8X7W - chains A and C of the 6 polymer chains in the assembly; structure by electron microscopy, 3.36 A resolution.

[Chain A]
Molecule: Maltose/maltodextrin-binding periplasmic protein, NACHT, LRR and PYD domains-containing protein 5
Organism: Escherichia coli K-12
UniProtKB: chimeric construct of P0AEX9, P59047: residues -308 to 57 from P0AEX9 (MALE_ECOLI) positions 27-392 (UniProt number = residue number + 335); residues 58-1200 from P59047 positions 58-1200 (same numbers)
Chain sequence (1530 residues; numbered -329 to 1200; the number before each row is that of its first residue; numbers below 1 keep their minus sign (Met-329 is residue -329)):
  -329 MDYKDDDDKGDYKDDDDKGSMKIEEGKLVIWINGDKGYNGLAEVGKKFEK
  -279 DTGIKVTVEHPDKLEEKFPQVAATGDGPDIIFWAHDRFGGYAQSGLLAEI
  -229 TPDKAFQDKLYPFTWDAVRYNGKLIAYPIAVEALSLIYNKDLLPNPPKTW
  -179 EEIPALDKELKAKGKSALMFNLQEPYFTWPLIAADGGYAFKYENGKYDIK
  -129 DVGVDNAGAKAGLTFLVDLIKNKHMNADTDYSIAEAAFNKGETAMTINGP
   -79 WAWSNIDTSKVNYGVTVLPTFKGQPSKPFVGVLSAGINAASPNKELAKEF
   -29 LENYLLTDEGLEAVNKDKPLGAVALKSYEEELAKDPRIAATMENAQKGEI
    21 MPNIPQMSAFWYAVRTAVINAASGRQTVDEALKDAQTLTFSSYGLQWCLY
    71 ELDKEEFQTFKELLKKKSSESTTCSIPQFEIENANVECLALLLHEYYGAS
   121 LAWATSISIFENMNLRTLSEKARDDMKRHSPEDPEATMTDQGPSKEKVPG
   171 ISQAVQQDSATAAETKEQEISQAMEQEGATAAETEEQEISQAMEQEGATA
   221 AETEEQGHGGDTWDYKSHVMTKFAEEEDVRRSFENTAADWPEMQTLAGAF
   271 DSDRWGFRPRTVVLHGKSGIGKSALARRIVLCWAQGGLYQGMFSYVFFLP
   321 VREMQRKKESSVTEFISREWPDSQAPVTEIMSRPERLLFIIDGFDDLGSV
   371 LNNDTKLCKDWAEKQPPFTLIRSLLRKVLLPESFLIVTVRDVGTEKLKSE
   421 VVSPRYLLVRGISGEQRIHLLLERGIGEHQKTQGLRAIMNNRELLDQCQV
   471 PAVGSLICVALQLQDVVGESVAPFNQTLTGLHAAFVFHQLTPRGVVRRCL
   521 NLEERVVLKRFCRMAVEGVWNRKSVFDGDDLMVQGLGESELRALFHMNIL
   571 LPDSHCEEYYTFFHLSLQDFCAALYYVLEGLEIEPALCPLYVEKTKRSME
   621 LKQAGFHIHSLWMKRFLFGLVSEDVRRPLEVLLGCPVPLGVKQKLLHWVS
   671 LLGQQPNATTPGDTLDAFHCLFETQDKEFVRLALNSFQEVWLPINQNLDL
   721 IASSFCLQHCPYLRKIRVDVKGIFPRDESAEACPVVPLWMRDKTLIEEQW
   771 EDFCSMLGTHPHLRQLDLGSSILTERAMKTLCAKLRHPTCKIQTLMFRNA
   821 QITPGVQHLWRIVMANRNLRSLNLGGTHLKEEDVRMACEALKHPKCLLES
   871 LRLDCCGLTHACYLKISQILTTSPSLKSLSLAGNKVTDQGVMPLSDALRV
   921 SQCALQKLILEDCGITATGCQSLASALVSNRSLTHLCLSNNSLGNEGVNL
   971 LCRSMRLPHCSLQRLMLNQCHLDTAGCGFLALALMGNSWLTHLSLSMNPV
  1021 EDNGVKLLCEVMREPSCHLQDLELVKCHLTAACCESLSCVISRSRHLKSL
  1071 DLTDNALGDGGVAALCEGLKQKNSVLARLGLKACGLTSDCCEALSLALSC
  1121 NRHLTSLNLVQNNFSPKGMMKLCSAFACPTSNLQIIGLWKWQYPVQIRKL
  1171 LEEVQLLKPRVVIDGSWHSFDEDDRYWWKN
Not modelled in the structure: -329 to 57, 154-229, 251-260, 431-471, 485-493, 568-583, 599-613
Construct notes: initiating methionine (-329); expression tag (-328 to -309)
Swiss-Prot annotation at these positions:
  - binding site (ATP): Gly286 to Ser293

[Chain C]
Molecule: Ubiquitin-like protein SMT3, Transducin-like enhancer protein 6
Organism: Escherichia coli K-12
UniProtKB: chimeric construct of Q12306, Q9H808: residues 48-145 from Q12306 (SMT3_YEAST) positions 1-98 (UniProt number = residue number - 47); residues 146-572 from Q9H808 positions 146-572 (same numbers)
Chain sequence (536 residues; each row starts with the number of its first residue):
    37 MWSHPQFEKGTMSDSEVNQEAKPEVKPEVKPETHINLKVSDGSSEIFFKI
    87 KKTTPLRRLMEAFAKRQGKEMDSLRFLYDGIRIQADQTPEDLDMEDNDII
   137 EAHREQIGGLFWDKEPWFWHDTLTEQLWRIFAGVHDEKAKPRDRQQAPGL
   187 GQESKAPGSCDPGTDPCPEDASTPRPPEASSSPPEGSQDRNTSWGVVQEP
   237 PGRASRFLQSISWDPEDFEDAWKRPDALPGQSKRLAVPCKLEKMRILAHG
   287 ELVLATAISSFTRHVFTCGRRGIKVWSLTGQVAEDRFPESHLPIQTPGAF
   337 LRTCLLSSNSRSLLTGGYNLASVSVWDLAAPSLHVKEQLPCAGLNCQALD
   387 ANLDANLAFASFTSGVVRIWDLRDQSVVRDLKGYPDGVKSIVVKGYNIWT
   437 GGPDACLRCWDQRTIMKPLEYQFKSQIMSLSHSPQEDWVLLGMANGQQWL
   487 QSTSGSQRHMVGQKDSVILSVKFSPFGQWWASVGMDDFLGVYSMPAGTKV
   537 FEVPEMSPVTCCDVSSNNRLVVTGSGEHASVYQITY
Not modelled in the structure: 37-145, 171-240, 261-268
Construct notes: initiating methionine (37); expression tag (38-47)
Swiss-Prot annotation at these positions:
  - modified residue: Ser49 (N-acetylserine), Ser51 (Phosphoserine), Ser510 (Phosphoserine)
  - cross-link: Gly145 (Glycyl lysine isopeptide (Gly-Lys) (interchain with K-? in acceptor proteins))

[Chain A / chain C interface]
Contacting residue pairs (70; chain A residue first):
  Glu71(A) - Lys269(C)  salt bridge
  Leu72(A) - Lys269(C)
  Asp73(A) - Lys269(C)
  Glu75(A) - Arg270(C)  salt bridge
  Glu76(A) - Lys269(C)
  Asn134(A) - Gln471(C)
  Arg136(A) - Pro470(C)  hydrogen bond (side chain-backbone)
  Arg136(A) - Gln471(C)
  Asp144(A) - Leu389(C)
  Arg148(A) - Arg347(C)
  Trp275(A) - Asp363(C)  hydrogen bond
  Trp275(A) - Ala365(C)
  Trp275(A) - Ala366(C)
  Trp275(A) - Pro367(C)
  Trp275(A) - His370(C)
  Phe277(A) - His370(C)
  Glu415(A) - Phe323(C)
  Lys418(A) - Pro324(C)
  Lys418(A) - Glu325(C)
  Ser419(A) - Phe323(C)
  Ser419(A) - Pro324(C)  hydrogen bond (side chain-backbone)
  Ser419(A) - His327(C)
  Ser423(A) - Leu369(C)  hydrogen bond (side chain-backbone)
  Pro424(A) - Ser368(C)  hydrogen bond (backbone-side chain)
  Arg425(A) - Ser368(C)
  Arg533(A) - Phe167(C)
  Val536(A) - Phe167(C)  hydrophobic
  Glu537(A) - Phe167(C)
  Trp540(A) - Trp164(C)  hydrophobic
  Tyr595(A) - Phe167(C)
  Tyr596(A) - Leu163(C)  hydrogen bond (side chain-backbone)
  Tyr596(A) - Phe167(C)
  Leu621(A) - Trp164(C)
  Phe626(A) - Val318(C)  hydrophobic
  His627(A) - Gln317(C)  hydrogen bond
  Lys634(A) - Leu159(C)
  Lys634(A) - Thr160(C)  hydrogen bond
  Lys634(A) - Leu163(C)
  Leu637(A) - Leu163(C)  hydrophobic
  Lys664(A) - Gln162(C)
  Trp668(A) - Trp155(C)  hydrogen bond (side chain-backbone)
  Trp668(A) - Thr158(C)  hydrogen bond
  Trp668(A) - Leu159(C)
  Leu671(A) - Phe243(C)  hydrophobic
  Leu672(A) - Trp155(C)  hydrophobic
  Gln675(A) - Arg242(C)
  Asn677(A) - Ser241(C)
  Thr680(A) - Gln245(C)  hydrogen bond
  Asp683(A) - Trp155(C)
  Asp686(A) - His156(C)  salt bridge
  Ala687(A) - Trp155(C)  hydrophobic
  Trp711(A) - Asp253(C)
  Trp711(A) - Glu255(C)
  Lys741(A) - Glu252(C)  salt bridge
  Gly789(A) - Glu255(C)
  Ser790(A) - Glu252(C)
  Ser790(A) - Glu255(C)
  Gln1131(A) - Val536(C)
  Trp1159(A) - Cys275(C)
  Trp1159(A) - Lys276(C)
  Trp1161(A) - Trp148(C)  hydrophobic
  Trp1161(A) - Glu538(C)
  Trp1161(A) - Pro540(C)
  Gln1162(A) - Lys535(C)
  Gln1162(A) - Phe537(C)
  Gln1162(A) - Glu538(C)
  Tyr1163(A) - Pro540(C)
  Arg1168(A) - Trp148(C)
  Lys1199(A) - Arg260(C)
  Asn1200(A) - Arg260(C)
Interface residues without a listed pair, chain A (60 interface residues in all): Leu135, Thr137, Arg143, Gly276, Val422, Tyr426, Ser618, Gly625, Arg737, Asp739
Interface residues without a listed pair, chain C (52 interface residues in all): Leu277, Ser326, Pro329, Asn345, Asp390, Pro511, Phe512, Val539

[Summary]
The interface between chain A and chain C involves 60 residues on one side and 52 on the other, with 11
hydrogen bonds and 4 salt bridges. Among the polar pairs are Glu71(A)-Lys269(C), Glu75(A)-Arg270(C) and
Asp686(A)-His156(C). From UniProt: 8 ATP-binding residues on chain A.
Chain A is Maltose/maltodextrin-binding periplasmic protein, NACHT, LRR and PYD domains-containing protein 5
and chain C is Ubiquitin-like protein SMT3, Transducin-like enhancer protein 6, both from Escherichia coli
K-12; the structure, Structure of dimeric human SCMC complex, was determined by electron microscopy (same
publication as 8X7V).
